PDB entry 6OQW | electron microscopy, 3.10 A resolution | chains R and S of the 22 polymer chains in the assembly

# Chain R (and S)
Protein: ATP synthase subunit c
Source organism: Escherichia coli
Notes: chain S of this document is another copy of the same molecule, construct and numbering; everything in this record applies to it too
Reference sequence: F4TL55 (F4TL55_ECOLX); residues 1-79 here = UniProt positions 1-79
Sequence (79 residues; row label = number of the first residue in the row):
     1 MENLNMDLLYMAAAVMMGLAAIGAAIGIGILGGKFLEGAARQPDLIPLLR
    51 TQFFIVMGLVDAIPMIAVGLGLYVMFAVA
Disordered / not traced: 1-2, 79 (chain S: 1-2)
What the authors report for this chain:
  - catalytic residues: D61 (citing earlier work)

# Interface between chain R and chain S
Residue-residue contacts (52; chain R residue first):
  N5(R) - D7(S)
  L8(R) - D7(S)
  M11(R) - M11(S)
  A12(R) - Y10(S)
  A12(R) - M11(S)
  A12(R) - A14(S)
  V15(R) - M11(S)  hydrophobic
  M16(R) - A14(S)  hydrophobic
  M16(R) - M17(S)  hydrophobic
  L19(R) - G18(S)
  L19(R) - I22(S)
  I22(R) - I22(S)  hydrophobic
  G23(R) - I22(S)
  G23(R) - A25(S)
  I26(R) - I26(S)  hydrophobic
  G27(R) - A25(S)
  G27(R) - G29(S)
  I30(R) - G29(S)
  L31(R) - G32(S)
  L31(R) - L36(S)  hydrophobic
  K34(R) - G33(S)
  K34(R) - E37(S)
  F35(R) - L36(S)  hydrophobic
  G38(R) - A40(S)
  R41(R) - A40(S)
  R41(R) - R41(S)
  Q42(R) - A40(S)  hydrogen bond (side chain-backbone)
  Q42(R) - P43(S)
  L45(R) - P43(S)  hydrophobic
  L48(R) - I46(S)  hydrophobic
  L49(R) - A39(S)  hydrophobic
  Q52(R) - R50(S)
  V56(R) - F53(S)  hydrophobic
  L59(R) - I28(S)
  L59(R) - F53(S)  hydrophobic
  L59(R) - M57(S)  hydrophobic
  V60(R) - A25(S)
  V60(R) - I28(S)  hydrophobic
  V60(R) - G29(S)
  I63(R) - A21(S)  hydrophobic
  I63(R) - A24(S)  hydrophobic
  I63(R) - M65(S)  hydrophobic
  I63(R) - V68(S)  hydrophobic
  I66(R) - M17(S)  hydrophobic
  L70(R) - M17(S)  hydrophobic
  L70(R) - L72(S)  hydrophobic
  L70(R) - M75(S)  hydrophobic
  Y73(R) - M75(S)  hydrophobic
  Y73(R) - F76(S)
  V74(R) - Y10(S)  hydrophobic
  V74(R) - M75(S)  hydrophobic
  V78(R) - Y10(S)
Also at the interface, not in a pair above, chain R (37 interface residues in all): L9, A20, A24, F53, I55, P64
Also at the interface, not in a pair above, chain S (37 interface residues in all): L8, L19, A20, I30, K34, F35, F54

# Summary
Chain R and chain S each contribute 37 residues to their interface; the contacts include 1 hydrogen bond. The
hydrogen-bonded pair is Q42(R)-A40(S). From the paper: the catalytic residue D61(R).
Chain R and chain S are both ATP synthase subunit c (Escherichia coli); the structure, E. coli ATP synthase
State 3a, was determined by electron microscopy together with 6OQR, 6OQS, 6OQT, 6OQU, 6OQV, 6PQV and 3 further
entries from the same study.
